3T1H - chains A and D of the 23 polymer chains in the assembly; structure by X-ray diffraction, 3.11 A resolution.

# Chain A
Molecule: 16s rRNA
Source organism: Thermus thermophilus
Sequence (1513 nucleotides; numbered 5 to 1521; 4 numbers in that range are skipped by the numbering (no residue carries them; nothing is unmodelled there); the number before each row is that of its first residue):
     5 UGGAGAGUUUGAUCCUGGCUCAGGGUGAACGCUGGCGGCGUGCCUAAGAC
    55 AUGCAAGUCGUGCGGGCCGCGGGGUUUUACUCCGUGGUCAGCGGCGGACG
   105 GGUGAGUAACGCGUGGGUGACCUACCCGGAAGAGGGGGACAACCCGGGGA
   155 AACUCGGGCUAAUCCCCCAUGUGGACCCGCCCCUUGGGGUGUGUCCAAAG
   205 GGCUUUGCCCGCUUCCGGAUGGGCCCGCGUCCCAUCAGCUAGUUGGUGGG
   255 GUAAUGGCCCACCAAGGCGACGACGGGUAGCCGGUCUGAGAGGAUGGCCG
   305 GCCACAGGGGCACUGAGACACGGGCCCCACUCCUACGGGAGGCAGCAGUU
   355 AGGAAUCUUCCGCAAUGGGCGCAAGCCUGACGGAGCGACGCCGCUUGGAG
   405 GAAGAAGCCCUUCGGGGUGUAAACUCCUGAACCCGGGACGAAACCCCCGA
   455 CGAGGGGACUGACGGUACCGGGGUAAUAGCGCCGGCCAACUCCGUGCCAG
   505 CAGCCGCGGUAAUACGGAGGGCGCGAGCGUUACCCGGAUUCACUGGGCGU
   555 AAAGGGCGUGUAGGCGGCCUGGGGCGUCCCAUGUGAAAGACCACGGCUCA
   605 ACCGUGGGGGAGCGUGGGAUACGCUCAGGCUAGACGGUGGGAGAGGGUGG
   655 UGGAAUUCCCGGAGUAGCGGUGAAAUGCGCAGAUACCGGGAGGAACGCCG
   705 AUGGCGAAGGCAGCCACCUGGUCCACCCGUGACGCUGAGGCGCGAAAGCG
   755 UGGGGAGCAAACCGGAUUAGAUACCCGGGUAGUCCACGCCCUAAACGAUG
   805 CGCGCUAGGUCUCUGGGUCUCCUGGGGGCCGAAGCUAACGCGUUAAGCGC
   855 GCCGCCUGGGGAGUACGGCCGCAAGGCUGAAACUCAAAGGAAUUGACGGG
   905 GGCCCGCACAAGCGGUGGAGCAUGUGGUUUAAUUCGAAGCAACGCGAAGA
   955 ACCUUACCAGGCCUUGACAUGCUAGGGAACCCGGGUGAAAGCCUGGGGUG
  1005 CCCCGCGAGGGGAGCCCUAGCACAGGUGCUGCAUGGCCGUCGUCAGCUCG
  1055 UGCCGUGAGGUGUUGGGUUAAGUCCCGCAACGAGCGCAACCCCCGCCGUU
  1105 AGUUGCCAGCGGUUCGGCCGGGCACUCUAACGGGACUGCCCGCGAAAGCG
  1155 GGAGGAAGGAGGGGACGACGUCUGGUCAGCAUGGCCCUUACGGCCUGGGC
  1205 GACACACGUGCUACAAUGCCCACUACAAAGCGAUGCCACCCGGCAACGGG
  1255 GAGCUAAUCGCAAAAAGGUGGGCCCAGUUCGGAUUGGGGUCUGCAACCCG
  1305 ACCCCAUGAAGCCGGAAUCGCUAGUAAUCGCGGAUCAGCCAUGCCGCGGU
  1355 GAAUACGUUCCCGGGCCUUGUACACACCGCCCGUCACGCCAUGGGAGCGG
  1405 GCUCUACCCGAAGUCGCCGGGAGCCUACGGGCAGGCGCCGAGGGUAGGGC
  1455 CCGUGACUGGGGCGAAGUCGUAACAAGGUAGCUGUACCGGAAGGUGCGGC
  1505 UGGAUCA
  1516 CUUUCU
Differences from the reference sequence: insertion (1517-1521)
Bound ions: Mg2+ site 1: U12, G21, G22; Mg2+ site 2 near G21 (its only coordinating residue here); Mg2+ site 3: C48, G108; Mg2+ site 4 near A53 (its only coordinating residue here); Mg2+ site 5 near U56 (its only coordinating residue here); Mg2+ site 6: A109, G110, G284; Mg2+ site 7 near G115 (its only coordinating residue here); Mg2+ site 8: G151, G152; Mg2+ site 9 near C163 (its only coordinating residue here); Mg2+ site 10 near G175 (its only coordinating residue here); Mg2+ site 11 near U188 (its only coordinating residue here); Mg2+ site 12 near G193 (its only coordinating residue here); 81 more Mg2+ sites not listed
Ligand contacts: paromomycin (PAR): C1386, G1387, U1388, C1389, A1390, C1391, G1466, C1467, G1468, A1469, A1470, G1471, U1472, C1473

# Chain D
Protein: 30S ribosomal protein S4
Source organism: Thermus thermophilus
Reference sequence: P80373 (RS4_THET8); residue numbers follow UniProt; this construct covers 1-209
Chain sequence (209 residues; numbered 1 to 209; the number before each row is that of its first residue):
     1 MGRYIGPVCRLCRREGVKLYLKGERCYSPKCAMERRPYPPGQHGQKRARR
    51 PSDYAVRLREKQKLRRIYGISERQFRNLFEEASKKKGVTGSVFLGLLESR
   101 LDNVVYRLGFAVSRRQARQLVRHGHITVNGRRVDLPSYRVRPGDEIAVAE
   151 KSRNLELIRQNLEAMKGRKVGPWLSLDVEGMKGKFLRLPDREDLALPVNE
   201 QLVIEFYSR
Unresolved in the structure: 1
UniProt features mapped onto this chain:
  - binding site (Zn(2+)): Cys9, Cys12, Cys26, Cys31
Bound ions: Zn2+: Cys9, Cys26, Cys31

# Interface between chain A and chain D
Pairs across the interface (117; chain A residue first):
  A8(A) - Arg57(D)  base contact
  A8(A) - Glu205(D)  hydrogen bond to the base
  A8(A) - Ser208(D)  base contact
  A8(A) - Arg209(D)  base contact
  A26(A) - Arg209(D)  hydrogen bond to the sugar
  G28(A) - Arg76(D)  salt bridge to the phosphate
  C396(A) - Arg73(D)  salt bridge to the phosphate
  C396(A) - Asn77(D)  hydrogen bond to the phosphate
  G397(A) - Gln74(D)  hydrogen bond to the phosphate
  G397(A) - Leu135(D)  sugar contact
  G397(A) - Ser137(D)  hydrogen bond to the phosphate
  C398(A) - Gln74(D)  hydrogen bond to the phosphate
  C398(A) - Arg122(D)  hydrogen bond to the sugar
  C398(A) - Pro136(D)  phosphate contact
  C398(A) - Ser137(D)  hydrogen bond to the phosphate
  U399(A) - Gly2(D)  hydrogen bond to the base
  U399(A) - Arg3(D)  salt bridge to the phosphate
  U399(A) - Arg118(D)  salt bridge to the phosphate
  U399(A) - Arg122(D)  sugar contact
  U400(A) - Gly2(D)  hydrogen bond to the base
  U400(A) - Ile5(D)  base contact
  G401(A) - Ile5(D)  sugar contact
  G401(A) - Gln119(D)  hydrogen bond to the sugar
  G402(A) - Arg115(D)  salt bridge to the phosphate
  G402(A) - Gln116(D)  sugar contact
  G402(A) - Gln119(D)  hydrogen bond to the sugar
  A403(A) - Glu24(D)  phosphate contact
  A403(A) - Val112(D)  sugar contact
  A403(A) - Ser113(D)  hydrogen bond to the phosphate
  A403(A) - Arg115(D)  phosphate contact
  A403(A) - Gln116(D)  hydrogen bond to the sugar
  G404(A) - Lys22(D)  phosphate contact
  G404(A) - Glu24(D)  phosphate contact
  G404(A) - Arg25(D)  hydrogen bond to the phosphate
  G405(A) - Arg25(D)  salt bridge to the phosphate
  G405(A) - Lys30(D)  salt bridge to the phosphate
  A406(A) - Arg25(D)  salt bridge to the phosphate
  A406(A) - Lys30(D)  salt bridge to the phosphate
  A407(A) - Arg35(D)  base contact
  C413(A) - Gln42(D)  sugar contact
  C414(A) - Gln42(D)  sugar contact
  G420(A) - Gln45(D)  phosphate contact
  G421(A) - Arg36(D)  salt bridge to the phosphate
  G421(A) - Tyr38(D)  hydrogen bond to the phosphate
  G421(A) - Gly41(D)  hydrogen bond to the phosphate
  G421(A) - Gln42(D)  sugar contact
  G421(A) - Gln45(D)  phosphate contact
  U422(A) - Arg10(D)  phosphate contact
  U422(A) - Arg13(D)  salt bridge to the phosphate
  U422(A) - Arg36(D)  salt bridge to the phosphate
  U422(A) - Pro40(D)  phosphate contact
  U422(A) - Gly41(D)  hydrogen bond to the phosphate
  G423(A) - Pro7(D)  phosphate contact
  G423(A) - Arg10(D)  salt bridge to the phosphate
  G423(A) - Arg13(D)  phosphate contact
  G423(A) - Arg36(D)  hydrogen bond to the sugar
  U424(A) - Cys9(D)  phosphate contact
  U424(A) - Arg13(D)  salt bridge to the phosphate
  U424(A) - Lys22(D)  hydrogen bond to the sugar
  U424(A) - Arg25(D)  sugar contact
  U424(A) - Arg36(D)  salt bridge to the phosphate
  A425(A) - Pro7(D)  phosphate contact
  A425(A) - Val8(D)  hydrogen bond to the phosphate
  A425(A) - Cys9(D)  hydrogen bond to the phosphate
  A425(A) - Arg10(D)  phosphate contact
  A425(A) - Lys22(D)  salt bridge to the phosphate
  C431(A) - Glu156(D)  sugar contact
  C431(A) - Leu157(D)  sugar contact
  U432(A) - Gln119(D)  base contact
  U432(A) - His123(D)  hydrogen bond to the base
  U432(A) - His125(D)  hydrogen bond to the sugar
  U432(A) - Leu155(D)  phosphate contact
  G433(A) - His123(D)  sugar contact
  G433(A) - His125(D)  phosphate contact
  A434(A) - His123(D)  salt bridge to the phosphate
  C473(A) - Arg132(D)  salt bridge to the phosphate
  G474(A) - Arg132(D)  salt bridge to the phosphate
  C491(A) - Tyr54(D)  sugar contact
  C491(A) - Arg209(D)  salt bridge to the phosphate
  A492(A) - Ser52(D)  hydrogen bond to the phosphate
  A492(A) - Tyr54(D)  sugar contact
  A492(A) - Ala55(D)  sugar contact
  C494(A) - His43(D)  hydrogen bond to the sugar
  U495(A) - Gln42(D)  hydrogen bond to the sugar
  U495(A) - His43(D)  salt bridge to the phosphate
  U495(A) - Lys46(D)  salt bridge to the phosphate
  G523(A) - Gln42(D)  base contact
  G523(A) - His43(D)  base contact
  G524(A) - Gly41(D)  sugar contact
  G524(A) - Gln42(D)  hydrogen bond to the sugar
  G525(A) - Arg10(D)  salt bridge to the phosphate
  G525(A) - Arg14(D)  hydrogen bond to the phosphate
  G525(A) - Pro40(D)  sugar contact
  G525(A) - Gly41(D)  sugar contact
  C526(A) - Arg10(D)  salt bridge to the phosphate
  C526(A) - Arg14(D)  salt bridge to the phosphate
  C526(A) - Arg59(D)  phosphate contact
  G527(A) - Leu58(D)  phosphate contact
  G527(A) - Arg59(D)  salt bridge to the phosphate
  G527(A) - Gln62(D)  phosphate contact
  G527(A) - Arg66(D)  salt bridge to the phosphate
  C528(A) - Lys61(D)  salt bridge to the phosphate
  C528(A) - Gln62(D)  hydrogen bond to the phosphate
  C528(A) - Arg65(D)  salt bridge to the phosphate
  C528(A) - Glu72(D)  phosphate contact
  G529(A) - Tyr4(D)  base contact
  G529(A) - Ser71(D)  phosphate contact
  G529(A) - Glu72(D)  hydrogen bond to the phosphate
  G529(A) - Arg73(D)  hydrogen bond to the phosphate
  A530(A) - Gly2(D)  hydrogen bond to the phosphate
  U602(A) - Arg132(D)  base contact
  U602(A) - Val133(D)  base contact
  U602(A) - Asp134(D)  hydrogen bond to the base
  U602(A) - Leu135(D)  base contact
  C603(A) - Leu135(D)  base contact
  C603(A) - Ser137(D)  hydrogen bond to the base
  C603(A) - Tyr138(D)  sugar contact
Interface residues without a listed pair, chain A (50 interface residues in all): C395, G408, A479, A482, C595, C596, A597
Interface residues without a listed pair, chain D (65 interface residues in all): Ala32, Lys84, Lys85, Phe206

# In short
The interface between chain A and chain D involves 50 residues on one side and 65 on the other; the contacts
include 35 hydrogen bonds and 29 salt bridges. Among the polar pairs are A8(A)-Glu205(D), U399(A)-Gly2(D) and
U400(A)-Gly2(D). Ligands of chain A: paromomycin.
Chain A is 16s rRNA and chain D is 30S ribosomal protein S4, both from Thermus thermophilus; the structure,
Structure of the Thermus thermophilus 30S ribosomal subunit complexed with a human anti-codon stem loop (HASL)
..., was determined by X-ray diffraction, deposited together with 3T1Y.
